9LNL - chains E and B of the 6 polymer chains in the assembly; structure by X-ray diffraction, 2.85 A resolution.

Chain E:
Protein: Stathmin-4
From: Rattus norvegicus
Reference sequence: P63043 (STMN4_RAT); residues 5-145 here correspond to UniProt positions 49-189 (UniProt number = residue number + 44)
Sequence (143 residues; each row starts with the number of its first residue):
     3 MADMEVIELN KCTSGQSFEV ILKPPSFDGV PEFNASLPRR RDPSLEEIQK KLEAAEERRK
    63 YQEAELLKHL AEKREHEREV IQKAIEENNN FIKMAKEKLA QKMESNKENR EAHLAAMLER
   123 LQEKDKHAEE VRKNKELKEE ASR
Not modelled in the structure: 3-5, 29-43, 141-145
Construct notes: initiating methionine (3); expression tag (4)
Curated features (UniProtKB/Swiss-Prot):
  - modified residue: Ser-46 (Phosphoserine)

Chain B:
Protein: Tubulin beta-2B chain
From: Bos taurus
Reference sequence: Q6B856 (TBB2B_BOVIN); the author numbering skips numbers that UniProt does not, so the offset changes along the chain: 1-42 = UniProt 1-42; 45-360 = UniProt 43-358; 369-455 = UniProt 359-445
Sequence (445 residues; each row starts with the number of its first residue; note: 10 numbers in that range are skipped by the numbering (no residue carries them; nothing is unmodelled there)):
     1 MREIVHIQAG QCGNQIGAKF WEVISDEHGI DPTGSYHGDS DL
    45 QLERINVYYN EATGNKYVPR AILVDLEPGT MDSVRSGPFG QIFRPDNFVF GQSGAGNNWA
   105 KGHYTEGAEL VDSVLDVVRK ESESCDCLQG FQLTHSLGGG TGSGMGTLLI SKIREEYPDR
   165 IMNTFSVMPS PKVSDTVVEP YNATLSVHQL VENTDETYCI DNEALYDICF RTLKLTTPTY
   225 GDLNHLVSAT MSGVTTCLRF PGQLNADLRK LAVNMVPFPR LHFFMPGFAP LTSRGSQQYR
   285 ALTVPELTQQ MFDSKNMMAA CDPRHGRYLT VAAIFRGRMS MKEVDEQMLN VQNKNSSYFV
   345 EWIPNNVKTA VCDIPP
   369 RGLKMSATFI GNSTAIQELF KRISEQFTAM FRRKAFLHWY TGEGMDEMEF TEAESNMNDL
   429 VSEYQQYQDA TADEQGEFEE EEGEDEA
Not modelled in the structure: 439-455
Ion coordination: Mg2+: Lys-254 (together with GTP)
Residues lining bound ligands:
  - 10',11'-difluoro-12'-methoxyvinblastine (A1EPQ): Pro-175, Lys-176, Val-177, Ser-178, Asp-179, Tyr-210, Phe-214, Thr-220, Thr-221, Pro-222, Thr-223, Tyr-224, Leu-227
  - GDP (guanosine-5'-diphosphate): Gly-10, Gln-11, Cys-12, Gln-15, Ile-16, Asp-69, Ala-99, Asn-101, Ser-140, Gly-143, Gly-144, Thr-145, Gly-146, Ser-147, Val-171, Ser-178, Glu-183, Asn-206, Leu-209, Tyr-224, Leu-227, Asn-228
Curated features (UniProtKB/Swiss-Prot):
  - motif: Met-1 to Ile-4 (MREI motif)
  - binding site (GTP): Gln-11, Glu-71, Ser-140, Gly-144, Thr-145, Gly-146, Asn-206, Asn-228
  - binding site (Mg(2+)): Glu-71
  - modified residue: Ser-40 (Phosphoserine), Thr-57 (Phosphothreonine), Lys-60 (N6-acetyllysine), Ser-174 (Phosphoserine), Thr-287 (Phosphothreonine), Thr-292 (Phosphothreonine), Arg-320 (Omega-N-methylarginine), Glu-448 (5-glutamyl polyglutamate)
  - cross-link (Glycyl lysine isopeptide (Lys-Gly)): Lys-60 (interchain with G-Cter in ubiquitin), Lys-326 (interchain with G-Cter in ubiquitin)

How chain E and chain B interact:
Pairs across the interface (23; chain E residue first):
  Glu-65(E) with Pro-162(B); Asp-163(B)
  Leu-68(E) with Pro-162(B), hydrophobic
  Leu-69(E) with Glu-159(B)
  Leu-72(E) with Ser-155(B); Arg-158(B); Glu-159(B)
  Arg-76(E) with Ser-155(B), hydrogen bond (side chain-backbone); Lys-156(B); Glu-159(B), salt bridge
  His-78(E) with Tyr-108(B), hydrogen bond; Glu-417(B), salt bridge
  Glu-79(E) with Leu-152(B); Lys-156(B), salt bridge
  Val-82(E) with Tyr-108(B), hydrophobic; Glu-411(B); Gly-412(B); Met-413(B)
  Ile-83(E) with Tyr-108(B)
  Lys-85(E) with Gly-412(B); Asp-414(B), salt bridge
  Ala-86(E) with Glu-411(B); Gly-412(B)
Other interface residues (no listed pair), chain E (14 interface residues in all): Ala-73, Lys-75, Glu-89
Other interface residues (no listed pair), chain B (18 interface residues in all): Thr-109, Gln-193, Asn-197, Thr-409, Gly-410

Summary:
14 residues of chain E face 18 of chain B across their interface; the contacts include 2 hydrogen bonds and 4
salt bridges. Polar pairs include Arg-76(E)/Glu-159(B), His-78(E)/Glu-417(B) and Glu-79(E)/Lys-156(B). Bound
to chain B: 10',11'-difluoro-12'-methoxyvinblastine and GDP.
Here chain E is Stathmin-4 (Rattus norvegicus) and chain B is Tubulin beta-2B chain (Bos taurus). Entry 9LNL
(Crystal structure of T2R-TTL-YQVB15 complex) was determined by X-ray diffraction.
